6VJW - chains A and C of the 3 polymer chains in the assembly; structure by X-ray diffraction, 2.02 A resolution.

== Chain A ==
Molecule: Methyl-CpG-binding domain protein 4
From: Homo sapiens
Notes: EC 3.2.2.-
Reference sequence: O95243 (MBD4_HUMAN), isoform O95243-2; residues 438-575 here correspond to UniProt positions 432-569 (UniProt number = residue number - 6)
Amino-acid sequence (138 residues; numbered 438 to 575; the number before each row is that of its first residue):
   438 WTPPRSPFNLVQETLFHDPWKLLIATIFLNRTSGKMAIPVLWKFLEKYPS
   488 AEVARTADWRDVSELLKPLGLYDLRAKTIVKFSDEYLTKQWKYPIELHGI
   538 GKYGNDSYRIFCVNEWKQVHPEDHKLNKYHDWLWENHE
What the authors report for this chain:
  - catalytic residues: Asp560
  - binding site for the 12-nt DNA strand (chain C): Gln449, Arg468, Tyr540, Asp560, Lys562
  - binding site for the 12-nt DNA strand: Arg468
  - conformationally variable residues (side-chain flip): Arg468, Asp560, Lys562

== Chain C ==
Molecule: 12-nt DNA strand
Sequence (12 nucleotides; row label = number of the first residue in the row):
     1 CCAGCGXGCAGC
Modified / non-standard residues: ORP (2-deoxy-5-phosphono-ribose) at position 7

== How chain A and chain C interact ==
Pairs across the interface (24):
  Leu466(A) - ORP_7(C)  base contact
  Asn467(A) - DG8(C)  sugar contact
  Asn467(A) - DC9(C)  sugar contact
  Arg468(A) - DG6(C)  salt bridge to the phosphate
  Arg468(A) - ORP_7(C)  base contact
  Arg468(A) - DG8(C)  salt bridge to the phosphate
  Thr469(A) - ORP_7(C)  base contact
  Ser470(A) - DG6(C)  phosphate contact
  Leu534(A) - DA10(C)  phosphate contact
  His535(A) - DA10(C)  phosphate contact
  His535(A) - DG11(C)  salt bridge to the phosphate
  Gly536(A) - DC9(C)  sugar contact
  Gly536(A) - DA10(C)  hydrogen bond to the phosphate
  Ile537(A) - DC9(C)  phosphate contact
  Ile537(A) - DA10(C)  phosphate contact
  Gly538(A) - DC9(C)  hydrogen bond to the phosphate
  Lys539(A) - DC9(C)  hydrogen bond to the phosphate
  Tyr540(A) - ORP_7(C)  base contact
  Tyr540(A) - DG8(C)  phosphate contact
  Tyr540(A) - DC9(C)  hydrogen bond to the phosphate
  Gly541(A) - DC9(C)  hydrogen bond to the phosphate
  Asp560(A) - ORP_7(C)  base contact
  Asp560(A) - DG8(C)  phosphate contact
  Lys562(A) - ORP_7(C)  base contact
Other interface residues (no listed pair), chain A (20 interface residues in all): Gly471, Leu506, Leu508, Leu511, Lys518

== Summary ==
20 residues of chain A face 6 of chain C across their interface; the contacts include 5 hydrogen bonds and 3
salt bridges. Polar pairs include Gly536(A)-DA10(C), Gly538(A)-DC9(C) and Lys539(A)-DC9(C). The paper reports
the catalytic residue Asp560(A); a binding site for the 12-nt DNA strand (chain C) at Gln449(A), Arg468(A) and
Tyr540(A) among others.
Here chain A is Methyl-CpG-binding domain protein 4 (Homo sapiens) and chain C is a 12-nt DNA strand. Entry
6VJW (Crystal structure of WT hMBD4 complexed with T:G mismatch DNA) was determined by X-ray diffraction.
